8FLR - chains A and B of the 6 polymer chains in the assembly; structure by electron microscopy, 2.94 A resolution.

Chain A:
Protein: Guanine nucleotide-binding protein G(s) subunit alpha isoforms short
From: Homo sapiens
Reference sequence: P63092 (GNAS2_HUMAN); numbering as in UniProt (aligned over 1-394)
Chain sequence (394 residues; row label = number of the first residue in the row):
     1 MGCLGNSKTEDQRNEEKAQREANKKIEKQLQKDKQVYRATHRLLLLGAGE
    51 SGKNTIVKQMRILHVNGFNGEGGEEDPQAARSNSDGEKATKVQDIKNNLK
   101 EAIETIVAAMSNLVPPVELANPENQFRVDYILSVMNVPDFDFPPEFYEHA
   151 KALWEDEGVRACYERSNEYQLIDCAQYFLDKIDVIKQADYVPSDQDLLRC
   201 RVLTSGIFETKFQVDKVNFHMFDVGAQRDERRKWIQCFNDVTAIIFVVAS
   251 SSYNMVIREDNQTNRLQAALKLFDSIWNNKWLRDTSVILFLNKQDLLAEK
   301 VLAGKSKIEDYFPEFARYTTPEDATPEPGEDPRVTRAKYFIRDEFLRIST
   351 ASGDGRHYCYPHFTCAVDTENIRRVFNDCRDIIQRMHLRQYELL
Disordered / not traced: 1-15, 65-203, 255-261
Differences from the reference sequence: engineered mutation N54 (Ser in P63092), A226 (Gly in P63092), A268 (Glu in P63092), K271 (Asn in P63092), D274 (Lys in P63092), K280 (Arg in P63092), D284 (Thr in P63092), T285 (Ile in P63092)

Chain B:
Protein: Guanine nucleotide-binding protein G(I)/G(S)/G(T) subunit beta-1
From: Homo sapiens
Reference sequence: P62873 (GBB1_HUMAN); residue numbers follow UniProt; this construct covers 2-340
Chain sequence (340 residues; numbered 1 to 340; the number before each row is that of its first residue):
     1 QSELDQLRQEAEQLKNQIRDARKACADATLSQITNNIDPVGRIQMRTRRT
    51 LRGHLAKIYAMHWGTDSRLLVSASQDGKLIIWDSYTTNKVHAIPLRSSWV
   101 MTCAYAPSGNYVACGGLDNICSIYNLKTREGNVRVSRELAGHTGYLSCCR
   151 FLDDNQIVTSSGDTTCALWDIETGQQTTTFTGHTGDVMSLSLAPDTRLFV
   201 SGACDASAKLWDVREGMCRQTFTGHESDINAICFFPNGNAFATGSDDATC
   251 RLFDLRADQELMTYSHDNIICGITSVSFSKSGRLLLAGYDDFNCNVWDAL
   301 KADRAGVLAGHDNRVSCLGVTDDGMAVATGSWDSFLKIWN
Disordered / not traced: 1-2
Differences from the reference sequence: expression tag (1)
Curated features (UniProtKB/Swiss-Prot):
  - modified residue: S2 (N-acetylserine), H266 (Phosphohistidine)
  - natural variant: L30 (L30F: In MRD42; uncertain significance), R52 (R52G: In MRD42), G64 (G64V: In MRD42), D76 (D76E: In MRD42; D76G: In MRD42), G77 (G77S: In MRD42), K78 (K78R: In MRD42), I80 (I80N: In MRD42; I80T: In MRD42), H91 (H91R: In MRD42; uncertain significance), A92 (A92T: In MRD42), P94 (P94S: In MRD42), L95 (L95P: In MRD42), R96 (R96L: In MRD42), 5 further natural variant entries in UniProt

How chain A and chain B interact:
Contacting residue pairs (70):
  E16(A) with T86(B); N88(B), hydrogen bond
  Q19(A) with R68(B); D83(B), hydrogen bond; T86(B), hydrogen bond; N88(B), hydrogen bond
  R20(A) with N88(B)
  N23(A) with N88(B), hydrogen bond; K89(B), hydrogen bond (side chain-backbone)
  I26(A) with K89(B); V90(B); H91(B); A92(B), hydrophobic
  E27(A) with K89(B), salt bridge
  L30(A) with G53(B); K78(B); I80(B), hydrophobic; K89(B)
  D33(A) with L55(B); K78(B), salt bridge
  K34(A) with L55(B)
  Y37(A) with L55(B), hydrophobic; A56(B); D76(B)
  R38(A) with L55(B), hydrogen bond (side chain-backbone)
  T204(A) with N119(B)
  G206(A) with L117(B); D118(B); N119(B)
  I207(A) with W99(B); L117(B)
  E209(A) with S97(B)
  F222(A) with W99(B)
  A226(A) with N119(B), hydrogen bond (backbone-side chain); T143(B)
  Q227(A) with L117(B), hydrogen bond (side chain-backbone); N119(B), hydrogen bond; G144(B); Y145(B), hydrogen bond (side chain-backbone)
  R228(A) with G162(B), hydrogen bond (side chain-backbone); D163(B); D186(B), salt bridge
  E230(A) with D186(B)
  R232(A) with C204(B), hydrogen bond (side chain-backbone); D228(B), salt bridge
  K233(A) with Y145(B); M188(B); C204(B); D228(B); N230(B), hydrogen bond; D246(B), salt bridge
  W234(A) with L117(B), hydrophobic
  Q236(A) with K57(B); Y59(B), hydrogen bond (backbone-side chain); R314(B), hydrogen bond; W332(B)
  C237(A) with K57(B), hydrogen bond (backbone-side chain); Y59(B), hydrogen bond; Q75(B); W99(B); M101(B), hydrophobic
  F238(A) with W99(B), hydrophobic; L117(B), hydrophobic
  N239(A) with K57(B), hydrogen bond; W332(B)
  D240(A) with A56(B); K57(B), salt bridge
  V241(A) with W99(B), hydrophobic
  W281(A) with D290(B); R314(B)
Also at the interface, not in a pair above, chain A (33 interface residues in all): A22, S205, K280
Also at the interface, not in a pair above, chain B (40 interface residues in all): T164, T184, C271

Overview:
33 residues of chain A and 40 residues of chain B are in contact; the contacts include 19 hydrogen bonds and 6
salt bridges. Among the polar pairs are E27(A)-K89(B), D33(A)-K78(B) and R228(A)-D186(B).
Chain A is Guanine nucleotide-binding protein G(s) subunit alpha isoforms short and chain B is Guanine
nucleotide-binding protein G(I)/G(S)/G(T) subunit beta-1, both from Homo sapiens; the structure, Human PTH1R
in complex with PTHrP and Gs, was determined by electron microscopy, deposited together with 8FLQ, 8FLS, 8FLT
and 8FLU.
